Entry 4X65 (X-ray diffraction, 3.35 A resolution); this record covers chains A and T of the 23 polymer chains in the assembly.

[Chain A]
Molecule: 16S rRNA
Source organism: Thermus thermophilus HB8
Sequence (1522 nucleotides; numbered 0 to 1544 plus 19 insertion-coded residues; 42 numbers in that range are skipped by the numbering (no residue carries them; nothing is unmodelled there); the number before each row is that of its first residue; a row labelled like 190A-190L holds insertion residues (190A, then the next letters in order); numbering starts at 0):
     0 UUUGUUGGAGAGUUUGAUCCUGGCUCAGGGUGAACGCUGGCGGCGUGCCU
    50 AAGACAUGCAAGUCGUGCGGG
    73 CCGCGGGGUUUU
    88 ACUCCG
    95 UGGUC
   101 AGCGGCGGACGGGUGAGUAACGCGUGGGU
  129A G
   130 ACCUACCCGGAAGAGGGGGACAACCCGGGGAAACUCGGGCUAAUCCCCCA
   180 UGUGGACCCGC
190A-190L CCCUUGGGGUGU
   191 GUCCAAAGGGCUUU
   216 GCCCGCUUCCGGAUGGGCCCGCGUCCCAUCAGCUAGUUGGUGGGGUAAUG
   266 GCCCACCAAGGCGACGACGGGUAGCCGGUCUGAGAGGAUGGCCGGCCACA
   316 GGGGCACUGAGACACGGGCCCCACUCCUACGGGAGGCAGCAGUUAGGAAU
   366 CUUCCGCAAUGGGCGCAAGCCUGACGGAGCGACGCCGCUUGGAGGAAGAA
   416 GCCCUUCGGGGUGUAAACUCCUGAA
   442 CCCGGGACGAAACCCCCGACGA
   474 GGGGACUGACGGUACCGGG
   494 GUAAUAGCGCCGGCCAACUCCGUGCCAGCAGCCGCGGUAAUACGGAGGGC
   544 GCGAGCGUUACCCGGAUUCACUGGGCGUAAAGGGCGUGUAGGCGGCCUGG
   594 GGCGUCCCAUGUGAAAGACCACGGCUCAACCGUGGGGGAGCGUGGGAUAC
   644 GCUCAGGCUAGACGGUGGGAGAGGGUGGUGGAAUUCCCGGAGUAGCGGUG
   694 AAAUGCGCAGAUACCGGGAGGAACGCCGAUGGCGAAGGCAGCCACCUGGU
   744 CCACCCGUGACGCUGAGGCGCGAAAGCGUGGGGAGCAAACCGGAUUAGAU
   794 ACCCGGGUAGUCCACGCCCUAAACGAUGCGCGCUAGGUCUCUGGGUCU
   848 CCUGGGGGCCGAAGCUAACGCGUUAAGCGCGCCGCCUGGGGAGUACGGCC
   898 GCAAGGCUGAAACUCAAAGGAAUUGACGGGGGCCCGCACAAGCGGUGGAG
   948 CAUGUGGUUUAAUUCGAAGXAACGCGAAGAACCUUACCAGGCCUUGACAU
   998 GCUAGG
 1003A G
  1004 AACCCGGGUGAAAGCCUGGGGUGCCCC
1030A-1030D GCGA
  1031 GGGGAGCCCUAGCACAGGUGCUGCAUGGCCGUCGUCAGCUCGUGCCGUGA
  1081 GGUGUUGGGUUAAGUCCCGCAACGAGCGCAACCCCCGCCGUUAGUUGCCA
  1131 GCGGUUCGGCCGGGCACUCUAACGGGACUGCCCGCGAAA
  1171 GCGGGAGGAAGGAGGGGACGACGUCUGGUCAGCAUGGCCCUUACGGCCUG
  1221 GGCGACACACGUGCUACAAUGCCCACUACAAAGCGAUGCCACCCGGCAAC
  1271 GGGGAGCUAAUCGCAAAAAGGUGGGCCCAGUUCGGAUUGGGGUCUGCAAC
  1321 CCGACCCCAUGAAGCCGGAAUCGCUAGUAAUCGCGGAUCAG
 1361A C
  1362 CAUGCCGCGGUGAAUACGUUCCCGGGCCUUGUACACACXGCCXGUXACGC
  1412 CAUGGGAGCGGGCUCUACCCGAAGUCGCCGGG
  1446 AGCCUACGGG
  1459 CAGGCGCCGAGGGUAGGGCCCGUGACUGGGGCGAAGUCGUAACAAGGUAG
  1509 CUGUACCGGAAGGUGCGGCUGGAUCCACUCCUUUCU
Not modelled in the structure: 0-4, 1534-1538
Differences from the reference sequence: conflict C1534 (A132811 in 55771382), A1535 (C132812 in 55771382)
Modified residues: PSU (pseudouridine-5'-monophosphate) at position 516, 7MG (7N-methyl-8-hydroguanosine-5'-monophosphate) at position 527, M2G (N2-dimethylguanosine-5'-monophosphate) at position 966, 5MC (5-methylcytidine-5'-monophosphate) at position 967, 2MG (2N-methylguanosine-5'-monophosphate) at position 1207, 5MC (5-methylcytidine-5'-monophosphate) at position 1400, 4OC (4n,o2'-methylcytidine-5'-monophosphate) at position 1402, 5MC (5-methylcytidine-5'-monophosphate) at position 1404, 5MC (5-methylcytidine-5'-monophosphate) at position 1407, UR3 (3-methyluridine-5'-monophoshate) at position 1498, MA6 (6N-dimethyladenosine-5'-monophoshate) at position 1518, MA6 (6N-dimethyladenosine-5'-monophoshate) at position 1519, PSU (pseudouridine-5'-monophosphate) at position 1540, PSU (pseudouridine-5'-monophosphate) at position 1541
Bound ions: Mg2+ site 1: G6 (shared with 1 residue of chain D); Mg2+ site 2 near U12 (its only coordinating residue here); K+ site 1 near U14 (its only coordinating residue here); Mg2+ site 3 near G21 (its only coordinating residue here); Mg2+ site 4: G46, G394; Mg2+ site 5 near C48 (its only coordinating residue here); Mg2+ site 6 near A53 (its only coordinating residue here); Mg2+ site 7: G61, U62; Mg2+ site 8: G70, U98; Mg2+ site 9: U83, C1543; Mg2+ site 10 near G107 (its only coordinating residue here); Mg2+ site 11 near A109 (its only coordinating residue here); 101 more Mg2+ sites not listed; 20 more K+ sites not listed
Small-molecule neighbours:
  - paromomycin (PAR), molecule 1: G31, C47, C48, A50, A51, G52, A53, G113, U114, G115, A353, C355, A356, U358, U359, A360, G361, U365, C366
  - paromomycin (PAR), molecule 2: G567, G568, C569, G570, G575, G821, C822, C862, U863, G874, C875, C879
  - paromomycin (PAR), molecule 3: G610, A611, C613, A614, A622, C623, C624, G625, U626
  - paromomycin (PAR), molecule 4: G661, G662, A663, G664, A665, G666, G667, U740, G741, G742, U743
  - paromomycin (PAR), molecule 5: U669, G670, G671, U672, G673, G714, A715, A716, C717, C805, C806
  - paromomycin (PAR), molecule 6: 5MC_1404, G1405, U1406, 5MC_1407, A1408, C1409, G1489, C1490, G1491, A1492, A1493, G1494, U1495, C1496

[Chain T]
Name: 30S ribosomal protein S20
Source organism: Thermus thermophilus (strain HB8 / ATCC 27634 / DSM 579)
UniProt: P80380 (RS20_THET8); numbering as in UniProt (aligned over 8-106)
Chain sequence (99 residues; numbered 8 to 106; the number before each row is that of its first residue):
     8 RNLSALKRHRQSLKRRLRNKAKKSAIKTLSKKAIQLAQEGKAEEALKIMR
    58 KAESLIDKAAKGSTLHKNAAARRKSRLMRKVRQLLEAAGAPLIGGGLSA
Bound ions: Mg2+ near Ser11 (its only coordinating residue here)

[How chain A and chain T interact]
Residue-residue contacts - 91 pairs, chain A then chain T:
  A60(A) - Leu10(T)  sugar contact
  G61(A) - Leu10(T)  phosphate contact
  G102(A) - Arg17(T)  salt bridge to the phosphate
  C103(A) - Lys14(T)  salt bridge to the phosphate
  C103(A) - Arg17(T)  salt bridge to the phosphate
  C103(A) - Lys21(T)  hydrogen bond to the phosphate
  G104(A) - Lys14(T)  hydrogen bond to the base
  G104(A) - Gln18(T)  hydrogen bond to the phosphate
  G104(A) - Lys21(T)  salt bridge to the phosphate
  G105(A) - Arg22(T)  salt bridge to the phosphate
  C106(A) - Arg15(T)  base contact
  G107(A) - Arg15(T)  hydrogen bond to the base
  G108(A) - Arg15(T)  base contact
  C132(A) - Lys74(T)  hydrogen bond to the phosphate
  C132(A) - Asn75(T)  hydrogen bond to the phosphate
  U133(A) - Lys74(T)  salt bridge to the phosphate
  C175(A) - Arg25(T)  sugar contact
  C175(A) - Lys29(T)  phosphate contact
  C176(A) - Lys29(T)  salt bridge to the phosphate
  C177(A) - Lys65(T)  salt bridge to the phosphate
  C178(A) - Lys65(T)  salt bridge to the phosphate
  A185(A) - Glu60(T)  base contact
  A185(A) - Ala78(T)  phosphate contact
  A185(A) - Lys81(T)  hydrogen bond to the base
  C186(A) - Ala78(T)  sugar contact
  C186(A) - Lys81(T)  sugar contact
  C186(A) - Ser82(T)  hydrogen bond to the phosphate
  C186(A) - Met85(T)  hydrogen bond to the sugar
  C187(A) - Ser82(T)  hydrogen bond to the phosphate
  C187(A) - Met85(T)  sugar contact
  C187(A) - Arg89(T)  hydrogen bond to the sugar
  C187(A) - Leu104(T)  base contact
  C187(A) - Ser105(T)  hydrogen bond to the base
  C188(A) - Arg89(T)  hydrogen bond to the sugar
  C188(A) - Ser105(T)  hydrogen bond to the base
  G190K(A) - Ser105(T)  base contact
  U190L(A) - Ser105(T)  hydrogen bond to the base
  U190L(A) - Ala106(T)  hydrogen bond to the base
  G191(A) - Met85(T)  base contact
  G191(A) - Gly101(T)  hydrogen bond to the sugar
  G191(A) - Gly102(T)  hydrogen bond to the sugar
  G191(A) - Gly103(T)  hydrogen bond to the base
  G191(A) - Leu104(T)  sugar contact
  G191(A) - Ser105(T)  base contact
  U192(A) - Arg57(T)  sugar contact
  U192(A) - Glu60(T)  hydrogen bond to the sugar
  U192(A) - Gly102(T)  sugar contact
  U192(A) - Gly103(T)  sugar contact
  C193(A) - Glu60(T)  sugar contact
  C193(A) - Ser61(T)  hydrogen bond to the phosphate
  C193(A) - Asp64(T)  hydrogen bond to the sugar
  C194(A) - Ser61(T)  hydrogen bond to the phosphate
  C194(A) - Asp64(T)  sugar contact
  C194(A) - Lys65(T)  salt bridge to the phosphate
  C194(A) - Lys68(T)  phosphate contact
  A195(A) - Lys65(T)  phosphate contact
  A195(A) - Lys68(T)  salt bridge to the phosphate
  A196(A) - Lys68(T)  salt bridge to the phosphate
  G258(A) - Arg86(T)  salt bridge to the phosphate
  G259(A) - Arg83(T)  salt bridge to the phosphate
  G259(A) - Lys87(T)  salt bridge to the phosphate
  G260(A) - Arg83(T)  salt bridge to the phosphate
  U261(A) - Arg79(T)  salt bridge to the phosphate
  U261(A) - Arg80(T)  salt bridge to the phosphate
  U261(A) - Arg83(T)  base contact
  A262(A) - Lys74(T)  sugar contact
  A262(A) - Asn75(T)  hydrogen bond to the sugar
  A263(A) - Arg79(T)  salt bridge to the phosphate
  C322(A) - Arg23(T)  sugar contact
  U323(A) - Ser19(T)  sugar contact
  U323(A) - Arg22(T)  phosphate contact
  U323(A) - Arg23(T)  sugar contact
  U323(A) - Asn26(T)  hydrogen bond to the phosphate
  G324(A) - Arg22(T)  salt bridge to the phosphate
  G324(A) - Asn26(T)  hydrogen bond to the phosphate
  G324(A) - Ser70(T)  hydrogen bond to the phosphate
  A325(A) - Ser70(T)  phosphate contact
  G332(A) - Leu10(T)  phosphate contact
  G333(A) - His16(T)  sugar contact
  G1438(A) - Lys34(T)  salt bridge to the phosphate
  C1439(A) - Lys38(T)  salt bridge to the phosphate
  G1453(A) - Leu36(T)  sugar contact
  G1453(A) - Lys39(T)  hydrogen bond to the phosphate
  G1454(A) - Thr35(T)  sugar contact
  G1454(A) - Lys39(T)  salt bridge to the phosphate
  G1455(A) - Ala28(T)  phosphate contact
  G1455(A) - Ser31(T)  phosphate contact
  G1455(A) - Thr35(T)  hydrogen bond to the phosphate
  C1459(A) - Lys27(T)  phosphate contact
  C1459(A) - Ser31(T)  hydrogen bond to the phosphate
  A1460(A) - Lys27(T)  salt bridge to the phosphate
Other interface residues (no listed pair), chain A (50 interface residues in all): C131, A349, U1436, C1437
Other interface residues (no listed pair), chain T (50 interface residues in all): Arg8, Leu24, Ala32, Ala76

[Summary]
The chain A/chain T interface involves 50 residues from each chain; the contacts include 30 hydrogen bonds and
24 salt bridges. Polar contacts include G104(A)-Lys14(T), G107(A)-Arg15(T) and A185(A)-Lys81(T). Ligands of
chain A: 6 copies of paromomycin. G46(A) and G394(A) coordinate Mg2+ site 4.
Here chain A is 16S rRNA (Thermus thermophilus HB8) and chain T is 30S ribosomal protein S20 (Thermus
thermophilus (strain HB8 / ATCC 27634 / DSM 579)). Entry 4X65 (Crystal Structure of 30S ribosomal subunit from
Thermus thermophilus) was determined by X-ray diffraction, deposited together with 4X62, 4X64 and 4X66.
